Entry 1JT4 (X-ray diffraction, 1.78 A resolution); this record covers chain A.

[Chain A]
Name: acidic fibroblast growth factor
Organism: Homo sapiens
UniProtKB: P05230 (FGF1_HUMAN); residues 2-140 here correspond to UniProt positions 17-155 (UniProt number = residue number + 15)
Chain sequence (146 residues; row label = number of the first residue in the row; a row labelled like 1A-1G holds insertion residues (1A, then the next letters in order)):
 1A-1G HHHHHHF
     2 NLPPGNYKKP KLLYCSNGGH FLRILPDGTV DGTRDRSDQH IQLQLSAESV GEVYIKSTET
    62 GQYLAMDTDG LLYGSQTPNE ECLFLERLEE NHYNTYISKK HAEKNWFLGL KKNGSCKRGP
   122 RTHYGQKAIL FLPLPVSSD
Disordered / not traced: 1A-1B, 138-140
Construct notes: expression tag (1A-1F); engineered mutation Leu-109 (Val124 in P05230)
Curated features (UniProtKB/Swiss-Prot):
  - region: Lys-112 to Lys-128 (Heparin-binding)
  - motif: Lys-9 to Lys-12 (Nuclear localization signal)
  - binding site (heparin): Asn-18
From the paper describing this entry:
  - contacts within the chain: Leu-73/Leu-109 (hydrophobic contact)
  - conformationally variable residues: Leu-73, Phe-85, Tyr-97
  - mutagenesis - L44F: increased stability
  - mutagenesis - L44F/L73V/V109L, L73V, L73V/V109L: decreased stability

[Overview]
From UniProt: heparin-binding residue Asn-18. From the paper: L44F/L73V/V109L, L73V and L73V/V109L reduce
stability; conformational variability at Leu-73, Phe-85 and Tyr-97.
Chain A is acidic fibroblast growth factor (Homo sapiens); the structure, Human Acidic Fibroblast Growth
Factor. 141 Amino Acid Form with Amino Terminal His Tag AND VAL ..., was determined by X-ray diffraction
together with 1JQZ, 1JT3, 1JT5, 1JT7 and 1JTC from the same study.
